7Q60 - chain A; structure by electron microscopy, 3.13 A resolution.

== Chain A ==
Name: Alpha-2-macroglobulin-like protein 1
Source organism: Homo sapiens
UniProt: A8K2U0 (A2ML1_HUMAN); numbering as in UniProt (aligned over 19-1454)
Amino-acid sequence (1436 residues; numbered 19 to 1454; the number before each row is that of its first residue):
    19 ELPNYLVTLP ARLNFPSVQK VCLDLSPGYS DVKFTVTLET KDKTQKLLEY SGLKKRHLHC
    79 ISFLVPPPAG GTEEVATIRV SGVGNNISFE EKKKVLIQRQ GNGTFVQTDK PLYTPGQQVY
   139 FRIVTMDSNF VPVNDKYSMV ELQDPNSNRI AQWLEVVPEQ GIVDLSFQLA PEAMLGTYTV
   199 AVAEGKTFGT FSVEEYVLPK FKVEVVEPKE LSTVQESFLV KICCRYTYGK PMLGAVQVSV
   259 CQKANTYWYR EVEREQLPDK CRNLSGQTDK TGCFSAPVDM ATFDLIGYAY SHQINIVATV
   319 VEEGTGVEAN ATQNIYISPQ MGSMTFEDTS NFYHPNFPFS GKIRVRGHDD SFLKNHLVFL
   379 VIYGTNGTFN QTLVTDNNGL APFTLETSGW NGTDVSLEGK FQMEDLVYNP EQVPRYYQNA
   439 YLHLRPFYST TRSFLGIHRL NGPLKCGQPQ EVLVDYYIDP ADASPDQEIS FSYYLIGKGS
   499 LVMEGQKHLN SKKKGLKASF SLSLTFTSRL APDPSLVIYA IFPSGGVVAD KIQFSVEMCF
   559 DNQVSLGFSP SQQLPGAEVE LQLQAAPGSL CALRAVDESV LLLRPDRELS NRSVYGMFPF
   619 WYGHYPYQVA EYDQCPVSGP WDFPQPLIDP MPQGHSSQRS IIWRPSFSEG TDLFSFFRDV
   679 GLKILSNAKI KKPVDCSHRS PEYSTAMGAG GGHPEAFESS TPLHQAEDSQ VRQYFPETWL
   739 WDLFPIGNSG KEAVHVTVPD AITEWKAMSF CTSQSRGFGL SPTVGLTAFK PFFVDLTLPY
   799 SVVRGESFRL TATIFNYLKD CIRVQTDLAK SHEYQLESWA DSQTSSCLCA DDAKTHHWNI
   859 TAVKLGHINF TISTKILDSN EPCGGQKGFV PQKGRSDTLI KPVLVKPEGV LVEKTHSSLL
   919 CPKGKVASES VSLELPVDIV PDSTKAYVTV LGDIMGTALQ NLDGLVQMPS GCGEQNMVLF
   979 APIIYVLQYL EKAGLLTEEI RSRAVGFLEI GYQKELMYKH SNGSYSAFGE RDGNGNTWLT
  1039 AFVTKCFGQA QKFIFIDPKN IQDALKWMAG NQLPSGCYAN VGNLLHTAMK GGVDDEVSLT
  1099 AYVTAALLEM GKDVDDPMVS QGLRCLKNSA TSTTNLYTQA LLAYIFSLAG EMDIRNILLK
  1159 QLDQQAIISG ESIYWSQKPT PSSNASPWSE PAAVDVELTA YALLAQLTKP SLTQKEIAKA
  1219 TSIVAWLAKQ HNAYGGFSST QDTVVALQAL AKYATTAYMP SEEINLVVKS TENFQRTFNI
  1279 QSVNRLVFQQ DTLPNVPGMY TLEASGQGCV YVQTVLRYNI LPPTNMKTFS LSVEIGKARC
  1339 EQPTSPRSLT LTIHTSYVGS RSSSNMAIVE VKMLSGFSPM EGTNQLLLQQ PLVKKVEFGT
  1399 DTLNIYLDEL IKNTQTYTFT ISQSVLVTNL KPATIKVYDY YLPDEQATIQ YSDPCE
Disordered / not traced: 264-274, 634-668, 696-725, 1176-1190, 1322-1454
Cystine bridges: Cys40-Cys78, Cys241-Cys291, Cys259-Cys279, Cys464-Cys557, Cys589-Cys769, Cys633-Cys694, Cys819-Cys847, Cys845-Cys881, Cys919-Cys1307, Cys1075-Cys1123
Swiss-Prot annotation at these positions:
  - region: Ser695 to Asp726 (Bait region)
  - glycosylation (N-linked (GlcNAc...) asparagine): Asn120, Asn281, Asn409, Asn857, Asn1020
  - cross-link: Cys970 to Gln973 (Isoglutamyl cysteine thioester (Cys-Gln))
  - natural variant: Gln255 to Glu1454 (deletion: Risk factor for otitis media), Pro356 (P356R: May be a risk factor for otitis media), Arg893 to Glu1454 (deletion: Risk factor for otitis media), Glu972 to Glu1454 (deletion: Risk factor for otitis media), Arg1001 (R1001W: May be a risk factor for otitis media)

== Overview ==
Chain A is Alpha-2-macroglobulin-like protein 1 (Homo sapiens); the structure, Structure of TEV cleaved A2ML1
(A2ML1-TE), was determined by electron microscopy (same publication as 7Q1Y, 7Q5Z and 7Q61).
